3MOP - chains G and K of the 14 polymer chains in the assembly; structure by X-ray diffraction, 3.40 A resolution.

Chain G:
Name: Interleukin-1 receptor-associated kinase 4
Organism: Homo sapiens
Notes: EC 2.7.11.1; fragment: death domain residues 4-106
Reference sequence: Q9NWZ3 (IRAK4_HUMAN); residue numbers follow UniProt; this construct covers 4-106
Sequence (113 residues; numbered 2 to 114; the number before each row is that of its first residue):
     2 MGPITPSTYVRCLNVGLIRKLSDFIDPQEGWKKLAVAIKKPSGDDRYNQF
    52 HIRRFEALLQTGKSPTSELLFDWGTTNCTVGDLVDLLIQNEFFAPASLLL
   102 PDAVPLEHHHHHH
Not modelled in the structure: 109-114
Differences from the reference sequence: expression tag (2-3, 107-114)
Curated features (UniProtKB/Swiss-Prot):
  - modified residue: Lys-34 (N6-acetyllysine)
  - natural variant: Ile-5 (I5V: No effect on inhibition of NF-kappa-B activation), Arg-12 (R12C: In IMD67), Arg-20 (R20W: Increases inhibition of NF-kappa-B complex activation), Ile-26 (I26T: No effect on inhibition of NF-kappa-B activation), Ile-39 (I39V: No effect on inhibition of NF-kappa-B activation), Ser-98 (S98R: No effect on inhibition of NF-kappa-B activation)
What the authors report for this chain:
  - self-association interface (contacts with another copy of this molecule): Phe-25
  - mutagenesis - F25D: decreased binding to Myeloid differentiation primary response protein MyD88

Chain K:
Name: Interleukin-1 receptor-associated kinase-like 2
Organism: Homo sapiens
Notes: fragment: death domain residues 2-112
Reference sequence: O43187 (IRAK2_HUMAN); numbering as in UniProt (aligned over 2-112)
Sequence (111 residues; numbered 2 to 112; the number before each row is that of its first residue):
     2 ACYIYQLPSWVLDDLCRNMDALSEWDWMEFASYVITDLTQLRKIKSMEWV
    52 QGVSITRELLWWWGMRQATVQQLVDLLCRLELYRAAQIILNWKPAPEIRC
   102 PIPAFPDSVKP
Not modelled in the structure: 95-112
Differences from the reference sequence: engineered mutation Trp-50 (Arg in O43187)

How chain G and chain K interact:
Pairs across the interface - 27 pairs, chain G then chain K:
  Phe-25(G) with Tyr-6(K); Trp-62(K); Met-66(K), hydrophobic
  Pro-28(G) with Trp-62(K), hydrophobic
  Gln-29(G) with Lys-44(K), hydrogen bond; Glu-59(K); Trp-62(K); Trp-63(K)
  Lys-34(G) with Trp-63(K)
  Glu-92(G) with Trp-63(K); Met-66(K); Arg-67(K)
  Phe-93(G) with Trp-63(K), hydrophobic; Met-66(K), hydrophobic
  Phe-94(G) with Met-66(K), hydrogen bond (backbone-backbone); Gln-68(K), hydrogen bond (backbone-side chain)
  Ala-95(G) with Tyr-6(K), hydrophobic; Gly-65(K); Met-66(K), hydrogen bond (backbone-backbone); Gln-68(K)
  Pro-96(G) with Met-66(K)
  Ser-98(G) with Gln-68(K)
  Val-105(G) with Gln-68(K)
  Glu-108(G) with Ile-36(K); Trp-64(K), hydrogen bond; Arg-67(K); Gln-73(K)
Other interface residues (no listed pair), chain G (13 interface residues in all): Asp-24
Other interface residues (no listed pair), chain K (14 interface residues in all): Met-48, Ala-69
The authors on this interface:
  - interface residues, chain G: Phe-25(G), Pro-28(G), Gln-29(G), Glu-92(G), Phe-94(G), Ala-95(G), Pro-96(G)
  - interface residues, chain K: Tyr-6(K), Glu-59(K), Trp-62(K), Met-66(K), Arg-67(K)

Summary:
The interface between chain G and chain K involves 13 residues on one side and 14 on the other, with 5
hydrogen bonds. Polar pairs include Gln-29(G)/Lys-44(K), Phe-94(G)/Gln-68(K) and Glu-108(G)/Trp-64(K). The
paper reports that F25D of chain G reduces binding to Myeloid differentiation primary response protein MyD88;
interface residues Phe-25(G), Pro-28(G) and Tyr-6(K) among others.
Chain G is Interleukin-1 receptor-associated kinase 4 and chain K is Interleukin-1 receptor-associated
kinase-like 2, both from Homo sapiens; the structure, The ternary Death Domain complex of MyD88, IRAK4, and
IRAK2, was determined by X-ray diffraction.
